Entry 8IP0 (electron microscopy, 3.60 A resolution); this record covers chains C and F of the 16 polymer chains in the assembly.

# Chain C
Name: Fruiting body developmental protein R-like protein
From: Synechocystis sp. PCC 6714
UniProt: A0A068N458 (A0A068N458_SYNY4); residue numbers follow UniProt; this construct covers 1-301
Chain sequence (301 residues; each row starts with the number of its first residue):
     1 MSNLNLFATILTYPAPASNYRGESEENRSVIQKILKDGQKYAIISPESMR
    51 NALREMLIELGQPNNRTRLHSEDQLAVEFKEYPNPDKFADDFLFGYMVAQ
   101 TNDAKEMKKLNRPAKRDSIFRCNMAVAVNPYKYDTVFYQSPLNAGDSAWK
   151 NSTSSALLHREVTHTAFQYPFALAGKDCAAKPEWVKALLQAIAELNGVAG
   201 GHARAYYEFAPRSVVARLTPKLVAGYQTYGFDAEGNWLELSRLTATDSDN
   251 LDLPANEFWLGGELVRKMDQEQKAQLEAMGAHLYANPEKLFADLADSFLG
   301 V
Not modelled in the structure: 1-2

# Chain F
Molecule: 44-nt RNA strand
Sequence (44 nucleotides; numbered 1 to 44; the number before each row is that of its first residue):
     1 AGAGCACUUUUAUCACCGUGUCCCCAAUCUGGAUAUUUUGUGUG

# How chain C and chain F interact
Contacting residue pairs (33; chain C residue first):
  Asn19(C) with C16(F), phosphate contact
  Tyr20(C) with C16(F), phosphate contact
  Arg21(C) with A15(F), salt bridge to the phosphate; C16(F), salt bridge to the phosphate
  Ser45(C) with A15(F), phosphate contact
  Ser48(C) with C14(F), sugar contact
  Arg50(C) with U13(F), salt bridge to the phosphate
  Asn51(C) with C14(F), hydrogen bond to the sugar
  Arg54(C) with U13(F), salt bridge to the phosphate
  Arg66(C) with C14(F), salt bridge to the phosphate
  Arg68(C) with C14(F), salt bridge to the phosphate
  Leu75(C) with C16(F), base contact
  Tyr96(C) with U11(F), hydrogen bond to the base; A12(F), hydrogen bond to the base
  Lys115(C) with U11(F), base contact
  Arg116(C) with U11(F), sugar contact; A12(F), hydrogen bond to the sugar
  Ser118(C) with U11(F), hydrogen bond to the phosphate; A12(F), hydrogen bond to the phosphate
  Phe137(C) with U21(F), base contact
  Tyr138(C) with U19(F), hydrogen bond to the sugar
  Gln139(C) with U19(F), hydrogen bond to the sugar; U21(F), hydrogen bond to the phosphate
  Ser140(C) with U19(F), base contact
  Pro141(C) with U19(F), phosphate contact; G20(F), phosphate contact
  Leu157(C) with U21(F), base contact
  Gly200(C) with C16(F), phosphate contact; C17(F), phosphate contact
  Gly201(C) with C17(F), phosphate contact
  Ala203(C) with G18(F), phosphate contact
  Arg204(C) with G18(F), salt bridge to the phosphate; U19(F), salt bridge to the phosphate
Also at the interface, not in a pair above, chain C (30 interface residues in all): Gly22, Glu23, Glu47, His70, Lys150

# Overview
Chain C and chain F form an interface of 30 and 11 residues respectively, with 9 hydrogen bonds and 8 salt
bridges. Polar contacts include Tyr96(C)-U11(F), Tyr96(C)-A12(F) and Asn51(C)-C14(F).
Chain C is Fruiting body developmental protein R-like protein (Synechocystis sp. PCC 6714) and chain F is a
44-nt RNA strand; the structure, Cryo-EM structure of type I-B Cascade bound to a PAM-containing dsDNA target
at 3.6 angstrom resolution, was determined by electron microscopy together with 8H67 from the same study.
